2DDG - chains C and A of the 3 polymer chains in the assembly; structure by X-ray diffraction, 2.10 A resolution.

Chain C:
Molecule: 15-nt DNA strand
Sequence (15 nucleotides; numbered 1 to 15; the number before each row is that of its first residue):
     1 ATGTTGCXTT AGTCC
Modified / non-standard residues: ORP (2-deoxy-5-phosphono-ribose) at position 8

Chain A:
Name: uracil-DNA glycosylase
From: Thermus thermophilus
Notes: EC 3.2.2.-
Chain sequence (219 residues; each row starts with the number of its first residue):
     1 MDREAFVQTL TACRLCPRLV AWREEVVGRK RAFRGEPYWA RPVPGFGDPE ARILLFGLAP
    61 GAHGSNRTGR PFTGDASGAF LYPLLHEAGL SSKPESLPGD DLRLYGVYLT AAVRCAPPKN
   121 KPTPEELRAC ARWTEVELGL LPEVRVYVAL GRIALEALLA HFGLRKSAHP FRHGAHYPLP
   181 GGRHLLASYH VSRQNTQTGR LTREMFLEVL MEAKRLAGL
Bound ions: 4Fe-4S cluster Fe: Cys13, Cys16, Cys115, Cys130
Residues lining bound ligands:
  - dihydrogenphosphate ion (2HP): Ala59, Pro60, Gly61, Gly64, Ser65, Asn66, Pro71, Phe72, Asp75, Ser77
  - 4Fe-4S cluster (SF4): Leu10, Cys13, Arg14, Leu15, Cys16, Leu19, Val20, Pro42, Val113, Arg114, Cys115, Ala129, Cys130, Trp133

Chain C / chain A interface:
Residue-residue contacts (30):
  DG6(C) - Arg193(A)  base contact
  DC7(C) - Asn120(A)  hydrogen bond to the phosphate
  DC7(C) - Ser192(A)  sugar contact
  DC7(C) - Arg193(A)  phosphate contact
  DC7(C) - Gln194(A)  base contact
  ORP_8(C) - Leu58(A)  base contact
  ORP_8(C) - Ala59(A)  base contact
  ORP_8(C) - Gly61(A)  base contact
  ORP_8(C) - Asp75(A)  base contact
  ORP_8(C) - Ala76(A)  base contact
  ORP_8(C) - Ser77(A)  base contact
  ORP_8(C) - Asn120(A)  base contact
  ORP_8(C) - His190(A)  base contact
  ORP_8(C) - Ser192(A)  base contact
  ORP_8(C) - Arg193(A)  base contact
  DT9(C) - Asn120(A)  phosphate contact
  DT9(C) - His190(A)  phosphate contact
  DT9(C) - Ser192(A)  hydrogen bond to the phosphate
  DT9(C) - Gln194(A)  hydrogen bond to the phosphate
  DT9(C) - Asn195(A)  phosphate contact
  DT10(C) - Gly151(A)  phosphate contact
  DT10(C) - Arg152(A)  hydrogen bond to the phosphate
  DT10(C) - Phe171(A)  phosphate contact
  DT10(C) - Tyr189(A)  phosphate contact
  DT10(C) - His190(A)  hydrogen bond to the phosphate
  DT10(C) - Asn195(A)  phosphate contact
  DT10(C) - Arg200(A)  sugar contact
  DA11(C) - Phe171(A)  phosphate contact
  DA11(C) - Tyr189(A)  hydrogen bond to the phosphate
  DA11(C) - Arg200(A)  sugar contact
Interface residues without a listed pair, chain A (20 interface residues in all): Pro60, Ser188, Gln197

Summary:
Chain C and chain A form an interface of 6 and 20 residues respectively, with 6 hydrogen bonds. Polar contacts
include DC7(C)-Asn120(A), DT9(C)-Ser192(A) and DT9(C)-Gln194(A). Ligands of chain A: 4Fe-4S cluster and
dihydrogenphosphate ion. Cys13(A), Cys16(A), Cys115(A) and Cys130(A) coordinate a 4Fe-4S cluster Fe ion.
Chain C is a 15-nt DNA strand and chain A is uracil-DNA glycosylase (Thermus thermophilus); the structure,
Crystal structure of uracil-DNA glycosylase in complex with AP:G containing DNA, was determined by X-ray
diffraction (same publication as 2D3Y).
